Entry 7AGF (electron microscopy, 3.10 A resolution); this record covers chains A and B of the 6 polymer chains in the assembly.

# Chain A (and B)
Protein: Fiber
Organism: Human adenovirus B serotype 7
Notes: chain B of this document is another copy of the same molecule, construct and numbering; everything in this record applies to it too
Reference sequence: Q5EY45 (Q5EY45_ADE07); residues 117-325 here = UniProt positions 117-325
Chain sequence (213 residues; each row starts with the number of its first residue):
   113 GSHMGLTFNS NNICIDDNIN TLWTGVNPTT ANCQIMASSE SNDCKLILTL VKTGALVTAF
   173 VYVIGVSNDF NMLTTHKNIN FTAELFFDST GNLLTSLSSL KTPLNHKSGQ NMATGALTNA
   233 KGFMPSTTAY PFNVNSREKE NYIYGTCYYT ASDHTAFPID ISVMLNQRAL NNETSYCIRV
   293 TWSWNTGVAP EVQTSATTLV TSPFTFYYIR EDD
Not modelled in the structure: 113-127
Sequence notes: expression tag (113-116)
From the paper describing this entry:
  - contacts within the chain: Phe-269/Val-300 (hydrophobic contact)

# Chain A / chain B interface
Contacting residue pairs - 33 pairs, chain A then chain B:
  Thr-165(A) with Val-163(B)
  Gly-166(A) with Thr-133(B); Val-163(B)
  Ala-167(A) with Thr-133(B), hydrogen bond (backbone-side chain); Lys-219(B)
  Leu-168(A) with Phe-172(B), hydrophobic
  Ser-238(A) with Gln-222(B), hydrogen bond
  Thr-240(A) with Val-138(B); Gln-222(B)
  Ala-241(A) with Val-138(B)
  Arg-249(A) with Asn-139(B)
  Lys-251(A) with Tyr-261(B); Thr-262(B); Thr-309(B), hydrogen bond; Thr-310(B), hydrogen bond (side chain-backbone)
  Glu-252(A) with Ile-176(B); Val-312(B)
  Tyr-254(A) with Thr-262(B); His-266(B)
  Tyr-256(A) with Tyr-260(B), hydrophobic; Thr-262(B), hydrogen bond; Ala-268(B), hydrophobic
  Tyr-319(A) with Thr-170(B); Phe-172(B), hydrophobic; Thr-317(B); Tyr-319(B), hydrogen bond
  Ile-321(A) with Val-138(B), hydrophobic; Phe-172(B), hydrophobic; Tyr-174(B)
  Arg-322(A) with Gln-222(B), hydrogen bond (backbone-side chain)
  Glu-323(A) with Gln-222(B)
  Asp-324(A) with Gly-221(B); Gln-222(B), hydrogen bond
Other interface residues (no listed pair), chain A (19 interface residues in all): Tyr-242, Glu-250
Other interface residues (no listed pair), chain B (25 interface residues in all): Thr-161, Glu-303, Ser-314, Pro-315

# Summary
The interface between chain A and chain B involves 19 residues on one side and 25 on the other; the contacts
include 8 hydrogen bonds. Polar contacts include Ala-167(A)/Thr-133(B), Ser-238(A)/Gln-222(B) and
Lys-251(A)/Thr-309(B). The paper reports contacts within the chain involving Phe-269(A) and Val-300(A).
Chain A and chain B are both Fiber (Human adenovirus B serotype 7); the structure, HAd7 knob in complex with 3
EC2-EC3 modules of DSG-2, was determined by electron microscopy together with 7AGG from the same study.
